1GAJ - chain A; structure by X-ray diffraction, 2.50 A resolution.

Chain A:
Protein: High-affinity branched chain amino acid transport ATP-binding protein
Organism: Methanocaldococcus jannaschii
Chain sequence (257 residues; each row starts with the number of its first residue):
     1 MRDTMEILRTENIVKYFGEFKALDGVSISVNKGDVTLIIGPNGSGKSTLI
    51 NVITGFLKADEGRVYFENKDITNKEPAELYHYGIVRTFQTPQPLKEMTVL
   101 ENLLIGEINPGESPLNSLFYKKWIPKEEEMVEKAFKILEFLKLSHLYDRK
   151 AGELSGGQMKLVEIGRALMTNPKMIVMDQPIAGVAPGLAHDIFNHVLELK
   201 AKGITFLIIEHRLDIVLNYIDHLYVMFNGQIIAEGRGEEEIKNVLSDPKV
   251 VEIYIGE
Not modelled in the structure: 1-4
Sequence notes: conflict Gln179 (Glu in 1591902)
Residues lining bound ligands:
  - tertiary-butyl alcohol (TBU), molecule 1: Met97, Leu118, Lys121, Lys122
  - tertiary-butyl alcohol (TBU), molecule 2: His211, Leu213, Tyr254
Reported in the primary citation:
  - conformationally variable residues (loop rearrangement, side-chain flip): Gln179 to Ala185, His211 to Val216
  - contacts within the chain: Val184-Arg212 (backbone contact)
  - interface residues: Asp214, Tyr254

In short:
Bound to chain A: tertiary-butyl alcohol. From the paper: interface residues Asp214 and Tyr254; conformational
variability at Gln179 and His211.
Chain A is High-affinity branched chain amino acid transport ATP-binding protein (Methanocaldococcus
jannaschii); the structure, Crystal structure of a nucleotide-free ATP-binding cassette from an abc
transporter, was determined by X-ray diffraction, deposited together with 1G6H.
